Entry 8JLD (electron microscopy, 2.48 A resolution); this record covers chains D and I of the 10 polymer chains in the assembly.

# Chain D
Protein: Histone H2B type 1-J
Organism: Homo sapiens
Reference sequence: P06899 (H2B1J_HUMAN); residues 0-125 here correspond to UniProt positions 1-126 (UniProt number = residue number + 1)
Amino-acid sequence (129 residues; row label = number of the first residue in the row; numbers below 1 keep their minus sign (Gly-3 is residue -3)):
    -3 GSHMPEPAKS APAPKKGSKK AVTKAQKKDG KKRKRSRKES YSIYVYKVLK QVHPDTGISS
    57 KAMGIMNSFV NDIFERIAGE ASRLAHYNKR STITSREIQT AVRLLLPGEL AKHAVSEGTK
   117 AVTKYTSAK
Not modelled in the structure: -3 to 31, 125
Differences from the reference sequence: expression tag (-3 to -1)
UniProt features mapped onto this chain:
  - modified residue: Pro1 (N-acetylproline), Glu2 (ADP-ribosyl glutamic acid), Lys5 (N6-(2-hydroxyisobutyryl)lysine), Ser6 (ADP-ribosylserine), Lys11 (N6-(beta-hydroxybutyryl)lysine), Lys12 (N6-(2-hydroxyisobutyryl)lysine), Ser14 (Phosphoserine), Lys15 (N6-acetyllysine), Lys16 (N6-(beta-hydroxybutyryl)lysine), Lys20 (N6-(2-hydroxyisobutyryl)lysine), Lys23 (N6-(2-hydroxyisobutyryl)lysine), Lys24 (N6-(2-hydroxyisobutyryl)lysine), Lys34 (N6-(2-hydroxyisobutyryl)lysine), Glu35 (PolyADP-ribosyl glutamic acid), Ser36 (Phosphoserine), Lys43 (N6-(2-hydroxyisobutyryl)lysine), Lys46 (N6-(2-hydroxyisobutyryl)lysine), Lys57 (N6,N6-dimethyllysine), Arg79 (Dimethylated arginine), Lys85 (N6,N6,N6-trimethyllysine) and 6 more in UniProt
  - glycosylation: Ser112 (O-linked (GlcNAc) serine)
  - cross-link (Glycyl lysine isopeptide (Lys-Gly)): Lys5 (interchain with G-Cter in SUMO2), Lys20 (interchain with G-Cter in SUMO2), Lys34 (interchain with G-Cter in ubiquitin), Lys120 (interchain with G-Cter in ubiquitin)

# Chain I
Molecule: 145-nt DNA strand
Organism: synthetic construct
Sequence (145 nucleotides; numbered -72 to 72; the number before each row is that of its first residue; numbers below 1 keep their minus sign (DA-72 is residue -72)):
   -72 ATCAGAATCC CGGTGCCGAG GCCGCTCAAT TGGTCGTAGA CAGCTCTAGC ACCGCTTAAA
   -12 CGCACGTACG CGCTGTCCCC CGCGTTTTAA CCGCCAAGGG GATTACTCCC TAGTCTCCAG
    48 GCACGTGTCA GATATATACA TCGAT

# How chain D and chain I interact
Pairs across the interface (12; chain D residue first):
  Ser32(D) with DT30(I), hydrogen bond to the phosphate
  Arg33(D) with DC-46(I), sugar contact
  Tyr42(D) with DG-53(I), hydrogen bond to the phosphate; DG-52(I), hydrogen bond to the phosphate
  Gly53(D) with DG-53(I), phosphate contact
  Ile54(D) with DA-54(I), sugar contact; DG-53(I), hydrogen bond to the phosphate
  Ser56(D) with DA-54(I), hydrogen bond to the phosphate
  Arg86(D) with DA-33(I), salt bridge to the phosphate
  Ser87(D) with DA-35(I), sugar contact; DG-34(I), hydrogen bond to the phosphate
  Thr88(D) with DG-34(I), hydrogen bond to the phosphate
Other interface residues (no listed pair), chain D (11 interface residues in all): Ser55, Lys85
Other interface residues (no listed pair), chain I (9 interface residues in all): DT-47

# In short
11 residues of chain D face 9 of chain I across their interface; the contacts include 7 hydrogen bonds and 1
salt bridge. Polar pairs include Ser32(D)-DT30(I), Tyr42(D)-DG-53(I) and Tyr42(D)-DG-52(I).
Here chain D is Histone H2B type 1-J (Homo sapiens) and chain I is a 145-nt DNA strand (synthetic construct).
Entry 8JLD (Cryo-EM structure of the 145 bp human nucleosome containing acetylated H3 tail) was determined by
electron microscopy together with 8JL9, 8JLA and 8JLB from the same study.
